8TO1 - chains I and J of the 9 polymer chains in the assembly; structure by electron microscopy, 2.80 A resolution.

== Chain I ==
Molecule: DNA-directed RNA polymerase subunit beta
From: Escherichia coli (strain K12)
Notes: EC 2.7.7.6
UniProt: P0A8V2 (RPOB_ECOLI); residue numbers follow UniProt; this construct covers 1-1342
Chain sequence (1342 residues; numbered 1 to 1342; the number before each row is that of its first residue):
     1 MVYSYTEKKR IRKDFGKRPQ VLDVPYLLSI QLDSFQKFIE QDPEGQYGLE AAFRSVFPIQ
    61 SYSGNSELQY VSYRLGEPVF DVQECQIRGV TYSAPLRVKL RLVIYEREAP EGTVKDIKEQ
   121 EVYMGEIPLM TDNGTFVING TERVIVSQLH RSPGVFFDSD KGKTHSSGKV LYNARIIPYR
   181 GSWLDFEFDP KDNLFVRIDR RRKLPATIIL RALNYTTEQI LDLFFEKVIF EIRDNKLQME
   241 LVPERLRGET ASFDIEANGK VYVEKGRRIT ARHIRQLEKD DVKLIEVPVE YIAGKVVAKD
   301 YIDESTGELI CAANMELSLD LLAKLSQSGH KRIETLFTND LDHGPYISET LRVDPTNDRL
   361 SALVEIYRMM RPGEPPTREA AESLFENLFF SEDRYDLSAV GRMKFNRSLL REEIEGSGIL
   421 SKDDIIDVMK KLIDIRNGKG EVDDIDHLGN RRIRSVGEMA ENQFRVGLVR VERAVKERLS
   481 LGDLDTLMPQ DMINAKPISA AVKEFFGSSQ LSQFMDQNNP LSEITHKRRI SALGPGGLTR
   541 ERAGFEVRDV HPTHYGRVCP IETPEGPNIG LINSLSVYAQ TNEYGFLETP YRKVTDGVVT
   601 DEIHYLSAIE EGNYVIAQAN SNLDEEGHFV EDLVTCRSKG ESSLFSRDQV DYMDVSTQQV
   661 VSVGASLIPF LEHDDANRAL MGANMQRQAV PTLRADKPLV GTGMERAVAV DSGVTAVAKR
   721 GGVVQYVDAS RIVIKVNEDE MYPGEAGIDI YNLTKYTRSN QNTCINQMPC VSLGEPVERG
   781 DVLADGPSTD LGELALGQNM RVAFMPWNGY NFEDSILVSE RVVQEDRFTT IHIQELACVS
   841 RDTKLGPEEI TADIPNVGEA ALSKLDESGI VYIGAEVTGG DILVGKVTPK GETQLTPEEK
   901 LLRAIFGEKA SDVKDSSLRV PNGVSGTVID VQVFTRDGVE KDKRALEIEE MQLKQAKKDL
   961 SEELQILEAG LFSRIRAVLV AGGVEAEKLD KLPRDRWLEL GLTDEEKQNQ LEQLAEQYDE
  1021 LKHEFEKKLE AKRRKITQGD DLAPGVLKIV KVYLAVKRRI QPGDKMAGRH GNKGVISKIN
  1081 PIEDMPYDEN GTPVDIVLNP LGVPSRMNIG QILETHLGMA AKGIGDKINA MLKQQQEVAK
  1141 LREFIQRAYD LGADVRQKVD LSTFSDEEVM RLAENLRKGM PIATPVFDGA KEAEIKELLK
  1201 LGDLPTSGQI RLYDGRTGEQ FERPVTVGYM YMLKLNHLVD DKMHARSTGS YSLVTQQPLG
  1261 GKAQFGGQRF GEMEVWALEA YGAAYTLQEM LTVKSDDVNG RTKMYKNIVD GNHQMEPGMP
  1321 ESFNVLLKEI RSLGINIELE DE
Unresolved in the structure: 1, 233-235, 249
Curated features (UniProtKB/Swiss-Prot):
  - modified residue (N6-acetyllysine): Lys-1022, Lys-1200
Ligand contacts:
  - 4QM ((3R,5S,7R,8R,9S,10S,12S,13R,14S,17R)-10,13-dimethyl-17-[(2R)-pentan-2-yl]-2,3,4,5,6,7,8,9,11,12,14,15,16,17-tetradecahydro-1H-cyclopenta[a]phenanthrene-3,7,12-triol), molecule 1: Gln-46, Tyr-47, Tyr-179, Asp-396, Ser-398, Ala-399, Val-400, Glu-458, Glu-461, Asn-462, Glu-583, Tyr-584
  - 4QM, molecule 2: Gln-725, Tyr-726, Arg-731, Glu-962, Gln-965, Ile-966, Ala-969

== Chain J ==
Molecule: DNA-directed RNA polymerase subunit beta'
From: Escherichia coli (strain K12)
Notes: EC 2.7.7.6
UniProt: P0A8T7 (RPOC_ECOLI); numbering as in UniProt (aligned over 1-1407)
Chain sequence (1407 residues; each row starts with the number of its first residue):
     1 MKDLLKFLKA QTKTEEFDAI KIALASPDMI RSWSFGEVKK PETINYRTFK PERDGLFCAR
    61 IFGPVKDYEC LCGKYKRLKH RGVICEKCGV EVTQTKVRRE RMGHIELASP TAHIWFLKSL
   121 PSRIGLLLDM PLRDIERVLY FESYVVIEGG MTNLERQQIL TEEQYLDALE EFGDEFDAKM
   181 GAEAIQALLK SMDLEQECEQ LREELNETNS ETKRKKLTKR IKLLEAFVQS GNKPEWMILT
   241 VLPVLPPDLR PLVPLDGGRF ATSDLNDLYR RVINRNNRLK RLLDLAAPDI IVRNEKRMLQ
   301 EAVDALLDNG RRGRAITGSN KRPLKSLADM IKGKQGRFRQ NLLGKRVDYS GRSVITVGPY
   361 LRLHQCGLPK KMALELFKPF IYGKLELRGL ATTIKAAKKM VEREEAVVWD ILDEVIREHP
   421 VLLNRAPTLH RLGIQAFEPV LIEGKAIQLH PLVCAAYNAD FDGDQMAVHV PLTLEAQLEA
   481 RALMMSTNNI LSPANGEPII VPSQDVVLGL YYMTRDCVNA KGEGMVLTGP KEAERLYRSG
   541 LASLHARVKV RITEYEKDAN GELVAKTSLK DTTVGRAILW MIVPKGLPYS IVNQALGKKA
   601 ISKMLNTCYR ILGLKPTVIF ADQIMYTGFA YAARSGASVG IDDMVIPEKK HEIISEAEAE
   661 VAEIQEQFQS GLVTAGERYN KVIDIWAAAN DRVSKAMMDN LQTETVINRD GQEEKQVSFN
   721 SIYMMADSGA RGSAAQIRQL AGMRGLMAKP DGSIIETPIT ANFREGLNVL QYFISTHGAR
   781 KGLADTALKT ANSGYLTRRL VDVAQDLVVT EDDCGTHEGI MMTPVIEGGD VKEPLRDRVL
   841 GRVTAEDVLK PGTADILVPR NTLLHEQWCD LLEENSVDAV KVRSVVSCDT DFGVCAHCYG
   901 RDLARGHIIN KGEAIGVIAA QSIGEPGTQL TMRTFHIGGA ASRAAAESSI QVKNKGSIKL
   961 SNVKSVVNSS GKLVITSRNT ELKLIDEFGR TKESYKVPYG AVLAKGDGEQ VAGGETVANW
  1021 DPHTMPVITE VSGFVRFTDM IDGQTITRQT DELTGLSSLV VLDSAERTAG GKDLRPALKI
  1081 VDAQGNDVLI PGTDMPAQYF LPGKAIVQLE DGVQISSGDT LARIPQESGG TKDITGGLPR
  1141 VADLFEARRP KEPAILAEIS GIVSFGKETK GKRRLVITPV DGSDPYEEMI PKWRQLNVFE
  1201 GERVERGDVI SDGPEAPHDI LRLRGVHAVT RYIVNEVQDV YRLQGVKIND KHIEVIVRQM
  1261 LRKATIVNAG SSDFLEGEQV EYSRVKIANR ELEANGKVGA TYSRDLLGIT KASLATESFI
  1321 SAASFQETTR VLTEAAVAGK RDELRGLKEN VIVGRLIPAG TGYAYHQDRM RRRAAGEAPA
  1381 APQVTAEDAS ASLAELLNAG LGGSDNE
Unresolved in the structure: 1-15, 934-948, 1127-1133, 1376-1407
Curated features (UniProtKB/Swiss-Prot):
  - binding site (Zn(2+)): Cys-70, Cys-72, Cys-85, Cys-88, Cys-814, Cys-888, Cys-895, Cys-898
  - binding site (Mg(2+)): Asp-460, Asp-462, Asp-464
  - modified residue: Lys-983 (N6-acetyllysine)
Ion coordination: Zn2+ site 1: Cys-70, Cys-72, Cys-85, Cys-88; Mg2+: Asp-460, Asp-462, Asp-464; Zn2+ site 2: Cys-814, Cys-888, Cys-895, Cys-898

== Interface between chain I and chain J ==
Residue-residue contacts (316):
  Phe-545(I) with Lys-781(J); Ala-784(J), hydrophobic
  Arg-548(I) with Arg-780(J), hydrogen bond (backbone-side chain)
  Asp-549(I) with Pro-750(J); His-777(J), salt bridge; Arg-780(J)
  Val-550(I) with Phe-773(J), hydrophobic
  His-551(I) with Phe-773(J)
  Tyr-555(I) with Val-769(J); Leu-770(J), hydrophobic; Phe-773(J)
  Pro-560(I) with Phe-773(J), hydrophobic; Thr-776(J); Arg-780(J), hydrogen bond (backbone-side chain)
  Ile-561(I) with Tyr-772(J), hydrophobic
  Thr-563(I) with Arg-780(J)
  Ile-569(I) with Leu-783(J), hydrophobic
  Gly-570(I) with Arg-780(J)
  Gln-618(I) with Val-769(J); Leu-770(J)
  Asn-620(I) with Asn-768(J)
  Ser-642(I) with Leu-770(J)
  Val-660(I) with Val-769(J), hydrophobic; Phe-773(J), hydrophobic
  Leu-671(I) with Tyr-772(J), hydrogen bond (backbone-side chain)
  Glu-672(I) with Phe-763(J); Gly-766(J); Leu-767(J)
  His-673(I) with Phe-763(J), hydrogen bond (side chain-backbone); Arg-764(J), hydrogen bond (side chain-backbone); Glu-765(J), hydrogen bond (side chain-backbone); Gly-766(J)
  Asp-674(I) with Phe-763(J); Tyr-772(J), hydrogen bond (backbone-side chain)
  Asp-675(I) with Arg-744(J), salt bridge; Phe-763(J); Tyr-772(J)
  Ala-676(I) with Tyr-772(J); Ala-779(J), hydrophobic
  Asn-677(I) with Ala-779(J)
  Ala-679(I) with Tyr-772(J)
  Leu-680(I) with Leu-783(J), hydrophobic
  Phe-804(I) with Ala-637(J); Ser-638(J), hydrogen bond (backbone-side chain)
  Met-805(I) with Ala-637(J)
  Pro-806(I) with Asp-505(J); Ala-632(J); Ala-637(J)
  Trp-807(I) with Ala-633(J), hydrophobic
  Asn-808(I) with Ala-633(J)
  Gly-809(I) with Val-357(J); Pro-359(J); Phe-629(J)
  Tyr-810(I) with Pro-359(J)
  Phe-812(I) with Val-357(J), hydrophobic; Pro-451(J), hydrophobic; Phe-461(J), hydrophobic; Ser-503(J); Gln-504(J); Phe-629(J), hydrophobic
  Glu-813(I) with Phe-461(J); Gln-504(J), hydrogen bond
  Asp-814(I) with Asp-460(J); Phe-461(J); Asp-462(J)
  Ser-815(I) with Val-357(J); Phe-461(J)
  Arg-841(I) with Asp-256(J); Gly-257(J)
  Glu-892(I) with Lys-76(J), salt bridge
  Gln-894(I) with Lys-76(J); Arg-77(J)
  Pro-1044(I) with Gly-257(J)
  Lys-1065(I) with Asp-462(J)
  Lys-1073(I) with Asp-462(J)
  Val-1075(I) with Thr-356(J); Phe-461(J), hydrogen bond (backbone-backbone); Gly-463(J)
  Ile-1076(I) with Thr-356(J)
  Ser-1077(I) with Val-357(J)
  Pro-1100(I) with Ala-637(J); Val-639(J), hydrophobic; Met-725(J), hydrophobic
  Leu-1101(I) with Gln-504(J); Asp-505(J); Met-725(J), hydrophobic; Arg-731(J)
  Val-1103(I) with Val-639(J), hydrophobic
  Pro-1104(I) with Met-725(J), hydrophobic
  Ser-1105(I) with Arg-731(J); Gln-736(J)
  Arg-1106(I) with Arg-731(J)
  Met-1107(I) with Gln-739(J); Leu-740(J), hydrophobic; Phe-763(J), hydrophobic
  Ile-1109(I) with Met-644(J), hydrophobic; Phe-763(J); Arg-764(J)
  Ile-1112(I) with Val-639(J), hydrophobic; Ile-641(J); Met-644(J), hydrophobic
  His-1116(I) with Ile-641(J)
  Phe-1187(I) with Leu-767(J); Tyr-772(J), hydrophobic
  Glu-1192(I) with Ile-641(J); Asp-642(J); Arg-764(J), salt bridge
  Gln-1209(I) with Gly-640(J)
  Phe-1221(I) with Ala-633(J); Arg-634(J)
  Glu-1222(I) with Tyr-512(J), hydrogen bond; Tyr-537(J), hydrogen bond; Arg-634(J); Ser-635(J); Gly-636(J)
  Arg-1223(I) with Tyr-512(J); Ser-635(J); Gly-636(J); Ala-637(J); Phe-719(J), hydrogen bond (side chain-backbone); Ser-721(J)
  Val-1225(I) with Gly-636(J); Ser-638(J)
  Thr-1226(I) with Ser-638(J), hydrogen bond (backbone-side chain); Val-639(J), hydrogen bond (side chain-backbone); Gly-640(J)
  Val-1239(I) with Lys-445(J)
  Asp-1240(I) with Lys-445(J), salt bridge
  Lys-1242(I) with Arg-352(J); Ser-353(J); Gln-465(J)
  Met-1243(I) with Arg-352(J); Ser-353(J); Lys-371(J); Met-372(J), hydrophobic; Lys-445(J)
  His-1244(I) with Gly-351(J); Arg-352(J), hydrogen bond (backbone-backbone)
  Ala-1245(I) with Ser-350(J); Met-372(J); Glu-375(J); Leu-376(J), hydrophobic
  Arg-1246(I) with Asp-348(J), salt bridge; Tyr-349(J), hydrogen bond (backbone-backbone); Ser-350(J), hydrogen bond (backbone-backbone); Leu-376(J)
  Ser-1247(I) with Asp-348(J); Tyr-349(J), hydrogen bond (backbone-backbone); Glu-375(J); Pro-379(J)
  Thr-1248(I) with Tyr-349(J)
  Tyr-1251(I) with Asp-348(J), hydrogen bond
  Leu-1253(I) with Arg-99(J), hydrogen bond (backbone-side chain)
  Val-1254(I) with Arg-99(J), hydrogen bond (backbone-side chain)
  Gln-1257(I) with Asn-341(J); Lys-345(J); Arg-346(J)
  Pro-1258(I) with Arg-346(J); Asp-348(J)
  Leu-1259(I) with Arg-346(J), hydrogen bond (backbone-side chain)
  Gly-1260(I) with Arg-346(J)
  Gly-1261(I) with Arg-346(J)
  Phe-1265(I) with Glu-375(J)
  Gly-1267(I) with Arg-346(J), hydrogen bond (backbone-side chain); Val-347(J)
  Gln-1268(I) with Lys-345(J); Arg-346(J); Val-347(J), hydrogen bond (backbone-backbone); Ser-350(J), hydrogen bond (backbone-side chain); Gly-351(J); Arg-352(J), hydrogen bond; Ala-467(J); His-469(J)
  Arg-1269(I) with Gln-340(J); Gly-344(J); Lys-345(J); Arg-346(J)
  Phe-1270(I) with Leu-343(J); Gly-344(J); Lys-345(J), hydrogen bond (backbone-backbone)
  Gly-1271(I) with Leu-343(J); Gly-344(J)
  Glu-1272(I) with Leu-343(J); Arg-798(J), salt bridge
  Met-1273(I) with Thr-428(J)
  Glu-1274(I) with Asn-424(J); Ala-426(J); Thr-428(J), hydrogen bond; Ile-434(J)
  Val-1275(I) with Leu-343(J)
  Trp-1276(I) with Val-801(J), hydrophobic; Val-917(J); Gln-921(J)
  Ala-1277(I) with Thr-428(J); Arg-431(J); Ile-434(J), hydrophobic; Gln-921(J)
  Leu-1278(I) with Met-484(J), hydrophobic
  Glu-1279(I) with Gln-805(J), hydrogen bond; Ala-914(J); Val-1351(J); Ile-1357(J)
  Ala-1280(I) with Arg-431(J), hydrogen bond (backbone-side chain); Ile-918(J); Gln-921(J)
  Tyr-1281(I) with Arg-431(J), hydrogen bond (side chain-backbone); Ile-434(J), hydrogen bond (side chain-backbone); Leu-483(J); Met-484(J), hydrophobic; Asn-489(J), hydrogen bond
  Gly-1282(I) with Leu-483(J); Gly-1360(J); Thr-1361(J), hydrogen bond (backbone-side chain)
  Ala-1283(I) with Glu-479(J); Leu-483(J)
  Ala-1284(I) with Glu-479(J); Ile-1357(J), hydrophobic; Gly-1362(J)
  Tyr-1285(I) with Glu-475(J); Glu-479(J), hydrogen bond (backbone-side chain); Leu-1356(J); Thr-1361(J)
  Thr-1286(I) with Leu-422(J); Ala-476(J); Glu-479(J), hydrogen bond
  Gln-1288(I) with Gly-1354(J); Arg-1355(J); Leu-1356(J)
  Glu-1289(I) with Pro-471(J); Leu-472(J), hydrogen bond (side chain-backbone); Thr-473(J), hydrogen bond; Ala-476(J)
  Met-1290(I) with Val-347(J); His-469(J)
  Leu-1291(I) with Lys-345(J), hydrogen bond (backbone-side chain); Val-1351(J)
  Thr-1292(I) with Gly-1354(J)
  Lys-1294(I) with Val-347(J); Asp-348(J), hydrogen bond (backbone-backbone); Val-470(J), hydrogen bond (side chain-backbone); Leu-472(J)
  Ser-1295(I) with Lys-345(J); Arg-346(J), hydrogen bond (side chain-backbone)
  Asp-1296(I) with Lys-345(J), salt bridge
  Met-1304(I) with Leu-472(J), hydrophobic
  Tyr-1305(I) with Tyr-349(J); Pro-379(J), hydrophobic; Tyr-382(J)
  Ile-1308(I) with Pro-379(J), hydrophobic; Phe-380(J)
  Val-1309(I) with Pro-379(J); Gly-383(J)
  His-1313(I) with Phe-380(J); Leu-472(J); Thr-473(J); Leu-474(J), hydrogen bond (backbone-backbone); Gln-477(J)
  Gln-1314(I) with Thr-473(J)
  Gly-1318(I) with Gly-1354(J)
  Pro-1320(I) with Ile-1352(J); Val-1353(J); Gly-1354(J)
  Glu-1321(I) with Arg-99(J), salt bridge
  Ser-1322(I) with Arg-337(J); Leu-342(J); Lys-345(J)
  Phe-1323(I) with Ile-20(J), hydrophobic
  Val-1325(I) with Arg-99(J); Arg-337(J)
  Leu-1326(I) with Ile-331(J), hydrophobic; Arg-337(J); Phe-338(J), hydrophobic
  Lys-1328(I) with Glu-100(J); Met-102(J); Leu-245(J)
  Glu-1329(I) with Met-330(J); Ile-331(J); Arg-337(J), salt bridge
  Ile-1330(I) with Ile-331(J), hydrophobic
  Arg-1331(I) with Trp-33(J); Met-102(J); Pro-243(J)
  Ser-1332(I) with Met-102(J); Pro-243(J); Leu-245(J); Leu-327(J)
  Leu-1333(I) with Trp-115(J), hydrophobic; Pro-243(J); Leu-307(J), hydrophobic; Leu-327(J), hydrophobic
  Gly-1334(I) with Ala-25(J), hydrogen bond (backbone-backbone); His-113(J)
  Ile-1335(I) with Ile-22(J), hydrophobic; Ala-23(J); Trp-33(J); Phe-116(J), hydrophobic
  Asn-1336(I) with Lys-21(J); Ile-22(J); Ala-23(J), hydrogen bond (backbone-backbone); Ala-25(J); Met-29(J), hydrogen bond; Trp-33(J)
  Ile-1337(I) with Ile-20(J), hydrophobic; Lys-21(J); Phe-1319(J), hydrophobic
  Glu-1338(I) with Ile-20(J); Lys-21(J), hydrogen bond (backbone-backbone)
  Leu-1339(I) with Phe-17(J), hydrophobic; Ala-19(J)
  Glu-1340(I) with Phe-17(J); Asp-18(J), hydrogen bond (backbone-backbone); Ala-19(J), hydrogen bond (backbone-backbone); Arg-1341(J)
  Asp-1341(I) with Asp-18(J)
  Glu-1342(I) with Glu-16(J), hydrogen bond (backbone-backbone); Asp-18(J)
Other interface residues (no listed pair), chain I (156 interface residues in all): Pro-552, His-554, Cys-559, Glu-565, Gln-1061, Pro-1062, Gly-1063, Gly-1074, Asn-1099, Gly-1102, Leu-1113, Lys-1196, Ser-1207, Glu-1219, Pro-1224, Thr-1255, Gln-1256, Leu-1287, Met-1315, Met-1319
Other interface residues (no listed pair), chain J (175 interface residues in all): Leu-24, Pro-246, Leu-249, Pro-251, Val-253, Val-354, Ile-355, Tyr-360, Pro-369, Lys-378, Pro-427, His-430, Leu-432, Gln-435, Ala-446, Cys-454, Ala-459, Leu-508, Arg-538, Ala-630, Asp-643, Asn-720, Ile-722, Met-724, Ala-730, Ser-775, Thr-797, Arg-905, Leu-1332, Ala-1336, Leu-1347

== In short ==
156 residues of chain I and 175 residues of chain J are in contact; the contacts include 51 hydrogen bonds and
10 salt bridges. Among the polar pairs are Asp-549(I)/His-777(J), Asp-675(I)/Arg-744(J) and
Glu-892(I)/Lys-76(J). Ligands of chain I: compound 4QM.
Here chain I is DNA-directed RNA polymerase subunit beta and chain J is DNA-directed RNA polymerase subunit
beta', both from Escherichia coli (strain K12). Entry 8TO1 (Escherichia coli RNA polymerase unwinding
intermediate (I1a) at the lambda PR promoter) was determined by electron microscopy, deposited together with
8TO6, 8TO8, 8TOE and 8TOM.
